Entry 7TAP (electron microscopy, 2.80 A resolution); this record covers chains N and L of the 15 polymer chains in the assembly.

Chain N:
Molecule: V0 assembly protein 1
Source organism: Saccharomyces cerevisiae
UniProtKB: P53262 (VOA1_YEAST); residue numbers follow UniProt; this construct covers 1-265
Chain sequence (265 residues; row label = number of the first residue in the row):
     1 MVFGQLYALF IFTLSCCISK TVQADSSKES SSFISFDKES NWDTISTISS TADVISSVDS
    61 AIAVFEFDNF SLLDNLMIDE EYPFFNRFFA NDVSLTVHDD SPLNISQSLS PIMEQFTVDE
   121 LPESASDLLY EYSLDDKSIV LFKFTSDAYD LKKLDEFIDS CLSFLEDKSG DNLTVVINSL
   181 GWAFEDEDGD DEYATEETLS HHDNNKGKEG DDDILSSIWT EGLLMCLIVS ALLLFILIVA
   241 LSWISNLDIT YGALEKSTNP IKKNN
Not modelled in the structure: 1-211, 264-265
UniProt features mapped onto this chain:
  - motif: Lys262 to Asn265 (ER retention motif)
  - glycosylation (N-linked (GlcNAc...) asparagine): Asn69, Asn104, Asn172

Chain L:
Molecule: V-type proton ATPase subunit c
Source organism: Saccharomyces cerevisiae
UniProtKB: P25515 (VATL1_YEAST); residues 1-160 here = UniProt positions 1-160
Chain sequence (160 residues; each row starts with the number of its first residue):
     1 MTELCPVYAP FFGAIGCASA IIFTSLGAAY GTAKSGVGIC ATCVLRPDLL FKNIVPVIMA
    61 GIIAIYGLVV SVLVCYSLGQ KQALYTGFIQ LGAGLSVGLS GLAAGFAIGI VGDAGVRGSS
   121 QQPRLFVGMI LILIFAEVLG LYGLIVALLL NSRATQDVVC
Not modelled in the structure: 160
Disulfide bonds: Cys17-Cys75
UniProt features mapped onto this chain:
  - site: Glu137 (Essential for proton translocation)
  - mutagenesis: Glu137 (E137D: Partial inactivation; E137Q/V/K: Inactivation)
From the paper describing this entry:
  - binding site for Archazolid A: Ile58, Met59, Gly61, Ile62, Ile65, Tyr66, Ile134, Phe135, Glu137, Val138, Leu139, Leu141, Tyr142

Interface between chain N and chain L:
Pairs across the interface (34; chain N residue first):
  Gly222(N) - Tyr8(L)
  Met225(N) - Tyr8(L)
  Met225(N) - Phe12(L)
  Met225(N) - Phe88(L)  hydrophobic
  Cys226(N) - Phe11(L)  hydrophobic
  Cys226(N) - Phe12(L)  hydrophobic
  Val229(N) - Phe12(L)  hydrophobic
  Val229(N) - Leu91(L)  hydrophobic
  Ser230(N) - Phe11(L)
  Leu233(N) - Ile15(L)  hydrophobic
  Leu233(N) - Ser19(L)
  Leu233(N) - Phe23(L)  hydrophobic
  Leu233(N) - Leu95(L)  hydrophobic
  Ile236(N) - Phe23(L)  hydrophobic
  Ile236(N) - Leu99(L)  hydrophobic
  Leu237(N) - Leu26(L)  hydrophobic
  Ala240(N) - Leu26(L)  hydrophobic
  Ala240(N) - Leu102(L)  hydrophobic
  Ala240(N) - Phe106(L)
  Leu241(N) - Leu26(L)  hydrophobic
  Trp243(N) - Tyr30(L)
  Trp243(N) - Phe106(L)  hydrophobic
  Trp243(N) - Ile110(L)  hydrophobic
  Ile244(N) - Leu26(L)  hydrophobic
  Ile244(N) - Tyr30(L)  hydrophobic
  Leu247(N) - Tyr30(L)  hydrophobic
  Leu247(N) - Ala33(L)  hydrophobic
  Leu247(N) - Lys34(L)
  Thr250(N) - Val37(L)
  Thr250(N) - Arg117(L)  hydrogen bond
  Ala253(N) - Ala41(L)  hydrophobic
  Ala253(N) - Val44(L)
  Leu254(N) - Cys40(L)
  Leu254(N) - Ala41(L)
Other interface residues (no listed pair), chain N (18 interface residues in all): Leu232, Ile249
Other interface residues (no listed pair), chain L (23 interface residues in all): Leu84

Overview:
Chain N and chain L form an interface of 18 and 23 residues respectively; the contacts include 1 hydrogen
bond. The hydrogen-bonded pair is Thr250(N)-Arg117(L). From UniProt: one mutagenesis site on chain L. The
paper reports a binding site for Archazolid A at Ile58(L), Met59(L) and Gly61(L) among others.
Here chain N is V0 assembly protein 1 and chain L is V-type proton ATPase subunit c, both from Saccharomyces
cerevisiae. Entry 7TAP (Cryo-EM structure of archazolid A bound to yeast VO V-ATPase) was determined by
electron microscopy (same publication as 7TAO).
